5T79 - chain A; structure by X-ray diffraction, 1.86 A resolution.

# Chain A
Name: Aldo-keto Reductase, OXIDOREDUCTASE
Organism: Salmonella typhimurium (strain LT2 / SGSC1412 / ATCC 700720)
Reference sequence: Q8ZNA1 (Q8ZNA1_SALTY); residue numbers follow UniProt; this construct covers 1-332
Sequence (332 residues; each row starts with the number of its first residue):
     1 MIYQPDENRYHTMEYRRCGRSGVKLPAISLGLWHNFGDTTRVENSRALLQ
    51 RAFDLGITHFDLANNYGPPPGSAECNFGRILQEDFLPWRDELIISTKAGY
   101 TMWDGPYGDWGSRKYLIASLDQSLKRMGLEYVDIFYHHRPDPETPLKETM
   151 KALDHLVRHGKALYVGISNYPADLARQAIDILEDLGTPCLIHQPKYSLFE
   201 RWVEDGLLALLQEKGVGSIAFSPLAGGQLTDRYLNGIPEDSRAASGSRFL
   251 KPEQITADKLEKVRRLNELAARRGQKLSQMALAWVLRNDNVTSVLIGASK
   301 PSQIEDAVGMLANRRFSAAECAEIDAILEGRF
Disordered / not traced: 235-249, 331-332
Ligand contacts: NADPH (NDP; NADPH dihydro-nicotinamide-adenine-dinucleotide phosphate): Gly31, Leu32, Trp33, Asn35, Asp61, Tyr66, Lys97, Tyr100, His138, Ser168, Asn169, Gln193, Phe221, Ser222, Pro223, Leu224, Ala225, Gly226, Gly227, Thr230, Arg232, Ser278, Leu295, Ile296, Gly297, Ala298, Ser299, Gln303, Asp306

# In short
Bound to chain A: NADPH.
Chain A is Aldo-keto Reductase, OXIDOREDUCTASE (Salmonella typhimurium (strain LT2 / SGSC1412 / ATCC 700720));
the structure, X-Ray Crystal Structure of a Novel Aldo-keto Reductases for the Biocatalytic Conversion of
3-hydroxybutanal to 1,3-butanediol, was determined by X-ray diffraction together with 3ERP from the same
study.
